Entry 7FFQ (electron microscopy, 3.50 A resolution); this record covers chains G and J of the 12 polymer chains in the assembly.

# Chain G
Name: Spike glycoprotein E1
Source organism: Venezuelan equine encephalitis virus (strain TC-83)
UniProt: P05674 (POLS_EEVV8); residues 1-442 here correspond to UniProt positions 813-1254 (UniProt number = residue number + 812)
Chain sequence (442 residues; each row starts with the number of its first residue):
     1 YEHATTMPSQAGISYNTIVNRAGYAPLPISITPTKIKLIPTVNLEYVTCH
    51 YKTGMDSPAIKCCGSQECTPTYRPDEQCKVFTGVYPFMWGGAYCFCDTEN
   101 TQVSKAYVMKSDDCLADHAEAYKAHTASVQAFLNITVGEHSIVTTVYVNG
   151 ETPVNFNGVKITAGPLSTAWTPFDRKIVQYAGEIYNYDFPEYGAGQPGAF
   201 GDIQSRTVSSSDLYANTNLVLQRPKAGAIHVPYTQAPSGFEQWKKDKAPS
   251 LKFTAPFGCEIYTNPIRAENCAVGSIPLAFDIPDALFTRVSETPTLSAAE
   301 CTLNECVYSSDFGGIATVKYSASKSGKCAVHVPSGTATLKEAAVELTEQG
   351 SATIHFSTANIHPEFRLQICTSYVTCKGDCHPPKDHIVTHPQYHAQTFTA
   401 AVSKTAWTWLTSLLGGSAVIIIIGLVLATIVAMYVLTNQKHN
Not modelled in the structure: 441-442
Disulfide bonds: Cys62-Cys94, Cys63-Cys96, Cys259-Cys271, Cys301-Cys376, Cys306-Cys380, Cys328-Cys370
Swiss-Prot annotation at these positions:
  - region: Val84 to Thr101 (E1 fusion peptide loop)
  - glycosylation: Asn134 (N-linked (GlcNAc...) asparagine)

# Chain J
Name: Spike glycoprotein E2
Source organism: Venezuelan equine encephalitis virus (strain TC-83)
UniProt: P05674 (POLS_EEVV8); residues 1-423 here correspond to UniProt positions 335-757 (UniProt number = residue number + 334)
Chain sequence (423 residues; each row starts with the number of its first residue):
     1 STEELFNEYKLTRPYMARCIRCAVGSCHSPIAIEAVKSDGHDGYVRLQTS
    51 SQYGLDSSGNLKGRTMRYDMHGTIKEIPLHQVSLYTSRPCHIVDGHGYFL
   101 LARCPAGDSITMEFKKDSVRHSCSVPYEVKFNPVGRELYTHPPEHGVEQA
   151 CQVYAHDAQNRGAYVEMHLPGSEVDSSLVSLSGSSVTVTPPDGTSALVEC
   201 ECGGTKISETINKTKQFSQCTKKEQCRAYRLQNDKWVYNSDKLPKAAGAT
   251 LKGKLHVPFLLADGKCTVPLAPEPMITFGFRSVSLKLHPKNPTYLITRQL
   301 ADEPHYTHELISEPAVRNFTVTEKGWEFVWGNHPPKRFWAQETAPGNPHG
   351 LPHEVITHYYHRYPMSTILGLSICAAIATVSVAASTWLFCRSRVACLTPY
   401 RLTPNARIPFCLAVLCCARTARA
Not modelled in the structure: 58-60, 420-423
Disulfide bonds: Cys19-Cys123, Cys22-Cys27, Cys90-Cys104, Cys151-Cys266, Cys200-Cys226, Cys202-Cys220
Swiss-Prot annotation at these positions:
  - site: Tyr44 (Interaction with host receptor LDLRAD3), Val93 (Interaction with host receptor LDLRAD3), Val153 (Interaction with host receptor LDLRAD3), Ala155 (Interaction with host receptor LDLRAD3), His156 (Interaction with host receptor LDLRAD3), Ala262 (Interaction with host receptor LDLRAD3), Ala423 (Cleavage)
  - lipidation (S-palmitoyl cysteine): Cys396, Cys416, Cys417
  - glycosylation (N-linked (GlcNAc...) asparagine): Asn212, Asn318

# Chain G / chain J interface
Pairs across the interface - 123 pairs, chain G then chain J:
  Met55(G) with Asn239(J); Asp241(J)
  Asp56(G) with Asn239(J); Lys245(J), salt bridge
  Ser57(G) with Asn239(J); Ser240(J), hydrogen bond (side chain-backbone); Leu243(J); Lys245(J)
  Pro58(G) with Asp241(J); Leu243(J); Pro244(J); Lys245(J), hydrogen bond (backbone-backbone)
  Ala59(G) with Lys245(J)
  Cys62(G) with Tyr229(J)
  Tyr85(G) with Arg227(J)
  Met88(G) with His28(J), hydrogen bond (backbone-side chain); Glu173(J); Val174(J), hydrophobic; Pro244(J)
  Trp89(G) with His28(J); His71(J); Glu173(J); Asp175(J)
  Gly90(G) with Val174(J); Ser176(J)
  Gly91(G) with Val174(J)
  Ala92(G) with Val174(J); Arg227(J)
  Tyr93(G) with Ser172(J); Val174(J), hydrophobic; Arg227(J); Tyr229(J), hydrogen bond (backbone-side chain); Pro244(J), hydrophobic
  Cys94(G) with Arg227(J), hydrogen bond (backbone-side chain)
  Phe95(G) with Glu201(J); Arg227(J)
  Asp112(G) with Ala163(J); Leu260(J)
  Asp113(G) with Arg46(J), salt bridge; Tyr154(J), hydrogen bond; Leu260(J); Leu261(J), hydrogen bond (side chain-backbone)
  Ala116(G) with Gln152(J), hydrogen bond (backbone-side chain); Leu261(J)
  Asp117(G) with Gln152(J); Leu261(J)
  Lys225(G) with Arg18(J); Ile20(J)
  Ala228(G) with Arg18(J)
  Ile229(G) with Asp241(J); Lys242(J)
  His230(G) with Arg18(J); Asp241(J)
  Val231(G) with Asp241(J)
  Glu241(G) with Lys130(J), salt bridge
  Pro249(G) with His308(J)
  Lys252(G) with Arg298(J)
  Phe253(G) with Arg298(J)
  Thr254(G) with Pro304(J); Tyr306(J)
  Ala255(G) with Arg298(J), hydrogen bond (backbone-side chain)
  Pro256(G) with Ala301(J); Asp302(J); Pro304(J)
  Phe257(G) with Ala301(J), hydrogen bond (backbone-backbone); Asp302(J)
  Gly258(G) with Leu300(J); Arg337(J), hydrogen bond (backbone-side chain)
  Cys259(G) with Arg298(J), hydrogen bond (backbone-side chain)
  Tyr308(G) with Glu342(J)
  Ser309(G) with Gln341(J)
  Ser310(G) with Gln341(J), hydrogen bond (backbone-side chain)
  Ile361(G) with His349(J)
  His362(G) with His349(J)
  Pro383(G) with Gln341(J); Thr343(J)
  Asp385(G) with Gln341(J), hydrogen bond (backbone-side chain); Thr343(J)
  His386(G) with Gly279(J); Phe280(J); Ala340(J); Gln341(J), hydrogen bond (backbone-backbone); Thr343(J)
  Ile387(G) with Phe278(J), hydrophobic; Gly279(J); Ser282(J); Phe338(J), hydrophobic; Trp339(J); Ala340(J), hydrophobic
  Val388(G) with Phe338(J); Trp339(J), hydrogen bond (backbone-backbone); Gln341(J)
  Thr389(G) with Arg337(J); Phe338(J); Trp339(J)
  His390(G) with Trp339(J)
  Pro391(G) with Trp339(J)
  Gln396(G) with Glu323(J)
  Ala401(G) with Tyr359(J), hydrogen bond (backbone-side chain); Arg362(J)
  Val402(G) with Tyr359(J), hydrogen bond (backbone-side chain)
  Ser403(G) with Pro348(J), hydrogen bond (side chain-backbone); His349(J), hydrogen bond; Tyr359(J)
  Thr405(G) with Gly350(J)
  Trp409(G) with Pro352(J), hydrophobic
  Ser417(G) with Ile377(J); Ser381(J), hydrogen bond (backbone-side chain)
  Ile420(G) with Ser385(J)
  Ile421(G) with Ser381(J); Ala384(J), hydrophobic; Ser385(J)
  Gly424(G) with Leu388(J)
  Leu425(G) with Leu388(J)
  Leu427(G) with Ser392(J)
  Ala428(G) with Ser392(J)
  Val431(G) with Ser392(J); Ala395(J), hydrophobic; Cys396(J), hydrophobic
  Tyr434(G) with Tyr400(J); Leu412(J)
  Val435(G) with Ala395(J)
  Asn438(G) with Tyr400(J)
Interface residues without a listed pair, chain G (75 interface residues in all): His50, Lys52, Ile60, Arg73, Phe87, Tyr107, Glu260, Ala406, Leu410, Leu414, Ala418
Interface residues without a listed pair, chain J (78 interface residues in all): Met16, Asp39, Gly72, Arg136, Tyr164, Val165, Glu166, Glu199, Arg230, Val257, Arg281, Val283, Ile296, Val321, Val329, His358, Cys374

# In short
Chain G and chain J form an interface of 75 and 78 residues respectively, with 21 hydrogen bonds and 3 salt
bridges. Among the polar pairs are Asp56(G)-Lys245(J), Asp113(G)-Arg46(J) and Glu241(G)-Lys130(J).
Chain G is Spike glycoprotein E1 and chain J is Spike glycoprotein E2, both from Venezuelan equine
encephalitis virus (strain TC-83); the structure, Cryo-EM structure of VEEV VLP at the 2-fold axes, was
determined by electron microscopy, deposited together with 7FFE, 7FFF, 7FFL, 7FFN and 7FFO.
